Entry 5NA5 (X-ray diffraction, 1.94 A resolution); this record covers chain A.

Chain A:
Molecule: Kynurenine 3-monooxygenase
Organism: Pseudomonas fluorescens
Notes: EC 1.14.13.9
UniProtKB: Q84HF5 (KMO_PSEFL); numbering as in UniProt (aligned over 1-461)
Sequence (461 residues; row label = number of the first residue in the row):
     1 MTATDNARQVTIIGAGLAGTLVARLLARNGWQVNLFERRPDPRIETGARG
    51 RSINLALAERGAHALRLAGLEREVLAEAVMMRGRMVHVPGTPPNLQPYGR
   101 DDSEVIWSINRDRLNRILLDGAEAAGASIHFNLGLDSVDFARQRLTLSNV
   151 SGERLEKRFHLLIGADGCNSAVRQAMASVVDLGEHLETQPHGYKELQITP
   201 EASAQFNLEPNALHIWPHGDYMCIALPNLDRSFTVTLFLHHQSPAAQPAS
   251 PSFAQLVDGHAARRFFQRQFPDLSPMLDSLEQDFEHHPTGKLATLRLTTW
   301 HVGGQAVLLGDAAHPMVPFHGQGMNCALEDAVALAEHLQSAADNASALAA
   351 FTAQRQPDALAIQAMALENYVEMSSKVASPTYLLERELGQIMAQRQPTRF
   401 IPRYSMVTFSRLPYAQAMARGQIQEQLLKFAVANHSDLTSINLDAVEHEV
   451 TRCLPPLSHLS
Not modelled in the structure: 1-6, 376-378, 458-461
Sequence notes: engineered mutation Ser252 (Cys in Q84HF5), Ser461 (Cys in Q84HF5)
UniProt features mapped onto this chain:
  - binding site (FAD): Leu17, Ala18, Glu37 to Arg39, Ala56, Arg111, Leu135, Asp311, Met324, Asn325
  - binding site (L-kynurenine): Arg84, Tyr98, Asn369, Tyr404
  - mutagenesis: Arg84 (R84A: Abolishes kynurenine 3-monooxygenase activity), Tyr98 (Y98A/F: Abolishes kynurenine 3-monooxygenase activity), Phe319 to His320 (Abolishes NADPH oxidase activity), His320 (H320A: Slightly decreases NADPH oxidase activity), Asn369 (N369A: Decreases kynurenine 3-monooxygenase activity; N369D: Abolishes kynurenine 3-monooxygenase activity), Glu372 (E372A/Q: Strongly decreases kynurenine 3-monooxygenase activity), Met373 (M373A: Abolishes kynurenine 3-monooxygenase activity; M373L: Decreases kynurenine 3-monooxygenase activity), Tyr404 (Y404A: Abolishes kynurenine 3-monooxygenase activity; Y404F: Decreases kynurenine 3-monooxygenase activity)
Ligand contacts: FAD (flavin-adenine dinucleotide): Ile13, Gly14, Ala15, Gly16, Leu17, Ala18, Gly19, Phe36, Glu37, Arg38, Arg39, Leu55, Ala56, Arg111, Leu133, Gly134, Leu135, Ala165, Asp166, Gly167, Ala171, Tyr193, Phe238, Leu292, Leu309, Gly310, Asp311, Pro318, Gly321, Gln322, Gly323, Met324, Asn325, Ala327

In short:
Chain A binds flavin-adenine dinucleotide. Curated annotation (UniProt) lists 11 FAD-binding residues, 4
L-kynurenine-binding residues and 8 mutagenesis sites.
Chain A is Kynurenine 3-monooxygenase (Pseudomonas fluorescens); the structure, Pseudomonas fluorescens
kynurenine 3-monooxygenase (KMO) apo structure, was determined by X-ray diffraction together with 5NAB, 5NAE,
5NAG, 5NAH and 5NAK from the same study.
